2EO7 - chain A; structure by X-ray diffraction, 1.75 A resolution.

== Chain A ==
Name: Endoglucanase
Organism: Clostridium thermocellum
Notes: EC 3.2.1.4, 3.2.1.151
UniProtKB: P71140 (P71140_CLOTM); residues 5-519 here correspond to UniProt positions 773-1287 (UniProt number = residue number + 768)
Amino-acid sequence (519 residues; each row starts with the number of its first residue):
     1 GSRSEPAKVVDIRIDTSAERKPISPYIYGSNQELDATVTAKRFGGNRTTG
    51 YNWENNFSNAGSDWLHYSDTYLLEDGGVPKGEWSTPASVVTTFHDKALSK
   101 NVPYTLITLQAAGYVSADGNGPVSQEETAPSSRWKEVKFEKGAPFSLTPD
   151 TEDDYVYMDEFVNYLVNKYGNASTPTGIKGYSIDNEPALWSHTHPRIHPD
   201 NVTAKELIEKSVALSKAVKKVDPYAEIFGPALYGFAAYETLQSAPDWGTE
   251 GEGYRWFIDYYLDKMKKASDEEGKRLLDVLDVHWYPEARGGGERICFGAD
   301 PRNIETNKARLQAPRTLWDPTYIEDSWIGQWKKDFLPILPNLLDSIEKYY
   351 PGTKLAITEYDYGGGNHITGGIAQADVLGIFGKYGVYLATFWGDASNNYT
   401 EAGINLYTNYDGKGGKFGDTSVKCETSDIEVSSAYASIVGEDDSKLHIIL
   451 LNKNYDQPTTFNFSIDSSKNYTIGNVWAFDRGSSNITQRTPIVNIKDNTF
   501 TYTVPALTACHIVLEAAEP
Not modelled in the structure: 1-6, 516-519
Construct notes: expression tag (1-4)
Ion coordination: Zn2+: D35, A395, E401; Ca2+: E54, D150, D153, Y155

== Summary ==
D35, A395 and E401 coordinate Zn2+. The Ca2+ site is built by E54, D150, D153 and Y155.
Chain A is Endoglucanase (Clostridium thermocellum); the structure, Crystal structure of Cel44A, GH family 44
endoglucanase from Clostridium thermocellum, was determined by X-ray diffraction together with 2E0P, 2E4T,
2EEX, 2EJ1 and 2EQD from the same study.
